Entry 8IFG (electron microscopy, 3.20 A resolution); this record covers chains E and F of the 7 polymer chains in the assembly.

== Chain E ==
Molecule: Chromatin modification-related protein eaf3
From: Schizosaccharomyces pombe (strain 972 / ATCC 24843)
UniProtKB: O13953 (EAF3_SCHPO); residue numbers follow UniProt; this construct covers 1-337
Chain sequence (337 residues; numbered 1 to 337; the number before each row is that of its first residue):
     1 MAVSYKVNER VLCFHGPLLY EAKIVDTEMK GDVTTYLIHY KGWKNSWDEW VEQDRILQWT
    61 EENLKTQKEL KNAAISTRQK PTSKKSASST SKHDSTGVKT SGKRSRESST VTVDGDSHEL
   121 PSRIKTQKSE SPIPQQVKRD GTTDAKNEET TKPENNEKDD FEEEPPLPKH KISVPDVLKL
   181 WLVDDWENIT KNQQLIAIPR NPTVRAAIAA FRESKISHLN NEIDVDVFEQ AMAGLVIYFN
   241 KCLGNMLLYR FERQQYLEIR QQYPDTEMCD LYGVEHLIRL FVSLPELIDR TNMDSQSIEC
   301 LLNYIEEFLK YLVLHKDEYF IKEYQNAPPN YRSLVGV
Unresolved in the structure: 1-161

== Chain F ==
Molecule: Cph1
From: Schizosaccharomyces pombe (strain 972 / ATCC 24843)
UniProtKB: Q09819 (YAC5_SCHPO); the construct has insertions or renumbered stretches relative to UniProt, so the offset changes along the chain: 3-217 = UniProt 1-215; 332-404 = UniProt 332-404
Chain sequence (404 residues; each row starts with the number of its first residue; note: 114 numbers in that range are skipped by the numbering (no residue carries them; nothing is unmodelled there); a row labelled like 217A-217Z holds insertion residues (217A, then the next letters in order)):
     3 MASSINNSSQ PTVPSISNNS HGDSFVNEGP PSNFKNNSLT SSTHSSTDHV NVLPISQDKE
    63 MDISSPVKKQ KASYSNKSPN KAPIQKSRGS SLKSHLETES QQTPVKRRRR KATIRNVDYC
   123 SACGGRGLFI CCEGCPCSFH LSCLEPPLTP ENIPEGSWFC VTCSIKSHHP PKHPLSIWSQ
   183 LYDWIDSQNP SQYRLPDDLV HYFHGISRGD TGAYK
217A-217Z ETEGEMDTDEFSALPTGSSITNLAYC
218A-218Z GYCSKPSMGACWVYGCQLCDTFYHKN
219A-219Z CKEHAKKCSHDSIGKKGMRVPKNAVV
220A-220Z IRTPLVLDTTSNTLNPKVMISGWQFL
221A-221L MGEFPSDELLYF
   332 PRLPVSCLYK VSEDGLIKDF LYAIGIEAKK FNNERKKREL EVIPPDVKSA LLPARTHPNL
   392 PIALRTLFNK ART
Unresolved in the structure: 3-160, 217A-217Z, 218A-218Z, 219A-219Z, 220A-220Z, 221A-221L, 395-404
Curated features (UniProtKB/Swiss-Prot):
  - zinc finger: Val-119 to Lys-168 (PHD-type)
  - modified residue: Thr-49 (Phosphothreonine)

== Chain E / chain F interface ==
Residue-residue contacts - 46 pairs, chain E then chain F:
  Glu-164(E) / Leu-334(F)
  Leu-167(E) / Leu-334(F)  hydrophobic
  Lys-171(E) / Ile-167(F)
  Asn-221(E) / Tyr-353(F)  hydrogen bond
  Glu-222(E) / Tyr-353(F)
  Ile-223(E) / Asp-350(F)
  Ile-223(E) / Tyr-353(F)  hydrophobic
  Gln-230(E) / Ile-187(F)  hydrogen bond (side chain-backbone)
  Gln-230(E) / Asp-188(F)  hydrogen bond (side chain-backbone)
  Gln-230(E) / Ser-189(F)  hydrogen bond
  Ala-231(E) / Trp-186(F)  hydrogen bond (backbone-side chain)
  Gly-234(E) / Trp-186(F)
  Leu-235(E) / Trp-186(F)
  Tyr-238(E) / Gln-182(F)
  Tyr-238(E) / Leu-183(F)
  Lys-241(E) / Gln-182(F)
  Cys-242(E) / Ile-179(F)  hydrophobic
  Asn-245(E) / Pro-172(F)
  Asn-245(E) / Pro-173(F)
  Asn-245(E) / Lys-174(F)
  Asn-245(E) / Ile-179(F)
  Met-246(E) / His-171(F)
  Met-246(E) / Ile-179(F)  hydrophobic
  Leu-248(E) / His-171(F)
  Leu-248(E) / Pro-172(F)
  Tyr-249(E) / His-170(F)
  Tyr-249(E) / His-171(F)
  Tyr-249(E) / Pro-172(F)
  Arg-250(E) / Gly-211(F)  hydrogen bond (side chain-backbone)
  Arg-250(E) / Asp-212(F)  hydrogen bond (side chain-backbone)
  Arg-250(E) / Thr-213(F)  hydrogen bond
  Arg-253(E) / Arg-210(F)  hydrogen bond (side chain-backbone)
  Arg-253(E) / Gly-211(F)  hydrogen bond (side chain-backbone)
  Arg-253(E) / Asp-212(F)  salt bridge
  Arg-279(E) / His-171(F)
  Ser-283(E) / His-171(F)
  Leu-284(E) / Trp-186(F)  hydrophobic
  Leu-287(E) / Leu-183(F)
  Arg-290(E) / Trp-180(F)
  Thr-291(E) / Leu-183(F)
  Thr-291(E) / Tyr-184(F)
  Asn-292(E) / Tyr-184(F)  hydrogen bond (backbone-side chain)
  Met-293(E) / Leu-183(F)
  Met-293(E) / Ile-187(F)  hydrophobic
  Ser-297(E) / Ile-187(F)
  Leu-301(E) / Trp-186(F)  hydrophobic
Interface residues without a listed pair, chain E (37 interface residues in all): Trp-186, Glu-187, Lys-191, Ile-237, Leu-247, Val-282, Ile-288, Asp-294
Interface residues without a listed pair, chain F (25 interface residues in all): Phe-161, Ser-169, Tyr-340

== Overview ==
37 residues of chain E and 25 residues of chain F are in contact; the contacts include 11 hydrogen bonds and 1
salt bridge. Polar contacts include Arg-253(E)/Asp-212(F), Asn-221(E)/Tyr-353(F) and Gln-230(E)/Ile-187(F).
Here chain E is Chromatin modification-related protein eaf3 and chain F is Cph1, both from Schizosaccharomyces
pombe (strain 972 / ATCC 24843). Entry 8IFG (Cryo-EM structure of the Clr6S (Clr6-HDAC) complex from S. pombe)
was determined by electron microscopy.
